PDB entry 1QA2 | X-ray diffraction, 2.00 A resolution | chain A

== Chain A ==
Protein: Tailspike protein
From: Enterobacteria phage P22
Notes: fragment: receptor binding c-terminal fragment
UniProt: P12528 (TSPE_BPP22); residues 113-666 here correspond to UniProt positions 114-667 (UniProt number = residue number + 1)
Amino-acid sequence (554 residues; row label = number of the first residue in the row):
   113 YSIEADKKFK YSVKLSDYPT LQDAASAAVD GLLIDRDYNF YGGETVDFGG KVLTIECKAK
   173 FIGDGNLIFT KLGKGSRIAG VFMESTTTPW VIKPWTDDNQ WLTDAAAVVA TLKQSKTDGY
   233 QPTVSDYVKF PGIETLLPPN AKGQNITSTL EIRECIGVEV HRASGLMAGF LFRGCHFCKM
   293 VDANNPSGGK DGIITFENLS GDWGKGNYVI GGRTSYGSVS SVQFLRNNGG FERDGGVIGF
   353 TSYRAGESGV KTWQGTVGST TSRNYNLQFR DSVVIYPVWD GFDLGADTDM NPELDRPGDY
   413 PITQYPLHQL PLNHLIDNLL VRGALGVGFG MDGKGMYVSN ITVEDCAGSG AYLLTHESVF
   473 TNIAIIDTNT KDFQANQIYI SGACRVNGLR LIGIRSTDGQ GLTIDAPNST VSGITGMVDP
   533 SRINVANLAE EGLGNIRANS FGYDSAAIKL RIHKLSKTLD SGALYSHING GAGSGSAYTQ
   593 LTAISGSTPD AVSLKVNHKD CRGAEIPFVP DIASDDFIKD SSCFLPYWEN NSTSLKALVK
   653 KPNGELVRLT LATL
Unresolved in the structure: 401-406, 508-513
Sequence notes: engineered mutation V334 (Ala335 in P12528)
Curated features (UniProtKB/Swiss-Prot):
  - active site: E359, D392, D395

== Overview ==
UniProt lists 3 active-site residues.
Chain A is Tailspike protein (Enterobacteria phage P22); the structure, Tailspike protein, mutant A334V, was
determined by X-ray diffraction together with 1QA1, 1QA3 and 1CLW from the same study.
